8OIE - chains A and B of the 10 polymer chains in the assembly; structure by electron microscopy, 2.35 A resolution.

Chain A:
Molecule: Nitrogenase protein alpha chain
Organism: Rhodobacter capsulatus SB 1003
UniProt: D5ANJ7 (D5ANJ7_RHOCB); residues 1-527 here = UniProt positions 1-527
Chain sequence (535 residues; each row starts with the number of its first residue):
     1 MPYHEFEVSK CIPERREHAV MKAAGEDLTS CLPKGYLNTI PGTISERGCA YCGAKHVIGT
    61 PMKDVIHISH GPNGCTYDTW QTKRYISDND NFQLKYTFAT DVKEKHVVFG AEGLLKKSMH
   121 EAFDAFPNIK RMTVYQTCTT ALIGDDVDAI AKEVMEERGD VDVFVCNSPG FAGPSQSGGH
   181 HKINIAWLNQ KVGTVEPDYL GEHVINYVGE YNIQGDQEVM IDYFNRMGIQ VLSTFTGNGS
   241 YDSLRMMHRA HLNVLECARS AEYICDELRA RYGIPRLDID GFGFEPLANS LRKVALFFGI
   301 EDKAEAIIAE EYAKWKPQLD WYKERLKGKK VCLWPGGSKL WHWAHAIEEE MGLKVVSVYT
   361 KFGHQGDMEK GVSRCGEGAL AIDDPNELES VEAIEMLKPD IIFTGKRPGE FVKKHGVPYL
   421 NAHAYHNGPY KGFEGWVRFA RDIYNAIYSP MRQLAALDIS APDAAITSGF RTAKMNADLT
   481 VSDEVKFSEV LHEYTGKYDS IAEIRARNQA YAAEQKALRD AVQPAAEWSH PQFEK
Unresolved in the structure: 1, 522-535
Construct notes: expression tag (528-535)
Metal / ion sites: fe(8)-S(7) cluster Fe: C49, C75, C138 (shared with 3 residues of chain C); FeFe cofactor Fe: C257, H423 (together with 3-hydroxy-3-carboxy-adipic acid)
Ligand contacts:
  - fe(8)-S(7) cluster (CLF): C49, Y51, P72, G74, C75, D78, T137, C138, P169, G170
  - 3-hydroxy-3-carboxy-adipic acid (HCA): C52, H56, T82, K83, Q176, K361, G405, K406, P408, N421, H423
  - FeFe cofactor (S5Q): V57, K83, Q176, H180, Y211, I213, C257, R259, S260, P335, G336, G337, S338, K339, K361, F362, A422, H423
From the paper describing this entry:
  - FeFe cofactor coordination: C257, H423
  - conformationally variable residues (order/disorder transition): R16 to K34, Y359 to D384

Chain B:
Molecule: Nitrogenase iron-iron protein delta chain
Organism: Rhodobacter capsulatus SB 1003
Notes: EC 1.18.6.1
UniProt: D5ANJ8 (D5ANJ8_RHOCB); residue numbers follow UniProt; this construct covers 1-115
Chain sequence (115 residues; row label = number of the first residue in the row):
     1 MTDISEKLDP LVDYIMKNCL WQFNSRGWDR LKQNAGILSQ TCEILCGEEP VHETAMDRCY
    61 WVDAVILSRA YKARFPWLMA MTKPEIKSLF KALHEKIDHL TVHGSLNTEL TVPHY
Unresolved in the structure: 1-4

Interface between chain A and chain B:
Contacting residue pairs (67):
  K22(A) - K17(B)
  D27(A) - L100(B)
  L28(A) - M16(B)  hydrophobic
  L28(A) - F23(B)  hydrophobic
  L28(A) - L106(B)
  T29(A) - H99(B)
  T29(A) - L100(B)
  T29(A) - G104(B)
  C31(A) - L106(B)
  L32(A) - L106(B)
  L32(A) - N107(B)
  H181(A) - Y115(B)
  I185(A) - Y115(B)
  E262(A) - S25(B)  hydrogen bond
  Y263(A) - Y115(B)
  D266(A) - S25(B)
  D266(A) - Y115(B)
  E267(A) - Y115(B)
  R269(A) - N24(B)  hydrogen bond
  R269(A) - D29(B)  salt bridge
  G273(A) - M56(B)
  P275(A) - A55(B)
  P275(A) - C59(B)  hydrophobic
  R276(A) - N24(B)
  R276(A) - S25(B)
  R276(A) - C59(B)  hydrogen bond (backbone-side chain)
  L277(A) - V62(B)  hydrophobic
  L277(A) - D63(B)
  I279(A) - L20(B)
  D280(A) - L20(B)
  E285(A) - N18(B)
  E285(A) - R74(B)  salt bridge
  N289(A) - I66(B)
  R292(A) - I66(B)
  K293(A) - V62(B)
  K293(A) - D63(B)  salt bridge
  K293(A) - I66(B)
  L296(A) - R58(B)  hydrogen bond (backbone-side chain)
  L296(A) - W61(B)
  L296(A) - V62(B)
  L296(A) - V65(B)  hydrophobic
  F297(A) - A55(B)
  F297(A) - R58(B)  hydrogen bond (backbone-side chain)
  F297(A) - C59(B)
  F297(A) - V62(B)
  E301(A) - R69(B)  salt bridge
  W341(A) - L20(B)  hydrophobic
  H345(A) - K17(B)
  H345(A) - N18(B)
  H364(A) - E109(B)  salt bridge
  Q365(A) - L106(B)  hydrogen bond (side chain-backbone)
  Q365(A) - N107(B)
  Q365(A) - T108(B)  hydrogen bond
  G366(A) - N107(B)
  E369(A) - F23(B)
  E369(A) - R30(B)  salt bridge
  E369(A) - S105(B)
  E369(A) - N107(B)  hydrogen bond
  K370(A) - L20(B)
  K370(A) - F23(B)
  S373(A) - M16(B)
  S373(A) - K17(B)  hydrogen bond (backbone-side chain)
  S373(A) - F23(B)
  R374(A) - K17(B)
  R374(A) - N18(B)  hydrogen bond (side chain-backbone)
  R374(A) - L20(B)
  C375(A) - K17(B)  hydrogen bond (backbone-side chain)
Interface residues without a listed pair, chain A (41 interface residues in all): S30, A270, D278, G299, G376
Interface residues without a listed pair, chain B (31 interface residues in all): C19, H114
Interface features reported in the paper:
  - interface residues, chain B: S25(B), E109(B)

Overview:
41 residues of chain A face 31 of chain B across their interface, with 11 hydrogen bonds and 6 salt bridges.
Among the polar pairs are R269(A)-D29(B), E285(A)-R74(B) and K293(A)-D63(B). Chain A binds FeFe cofactor,
3-hydroxy-3-carboxy-adipic acid and fe(8)-S(7) cluster. From the paper: interface residues S25(B) and E109(B);
FeFe cofactor coordination by C257(A) and H423(A).
Here chain A is Nitrogenase protein alpha chain and chain B is Nitrogenase iron-iron protein delta chain, both
from Rhodobacter capsulatus SB 1003. Entry 8OIE (Iron Nitrogenase Complex from Rhodobacter capsulatus) was
determined by electron microscopy, deposited together with 8PBB.
